PDB entry 9AY1 | electron microscopy, 4.60 A resolution (low resolution: residue-level contacts below are approximate; hydrogen-bond / salt-bridge calls are withheld) | chains b and c of the 10 polymer chains in the assembly

[Chain b (and c)]
Protein: E2 glycoprotein
Organism: Eastern equine encephalitis virus
Notes: chain c of this document is another copy of the same molecule, construct and numbering; everything in this record applies to it too
Reference sequence: A9XR09 (A9XR09_EEEV); residues 1-338 here = UniProt positions 1-338
Amino-acid sequence (338 residues; each row starts with the number of its first residue):
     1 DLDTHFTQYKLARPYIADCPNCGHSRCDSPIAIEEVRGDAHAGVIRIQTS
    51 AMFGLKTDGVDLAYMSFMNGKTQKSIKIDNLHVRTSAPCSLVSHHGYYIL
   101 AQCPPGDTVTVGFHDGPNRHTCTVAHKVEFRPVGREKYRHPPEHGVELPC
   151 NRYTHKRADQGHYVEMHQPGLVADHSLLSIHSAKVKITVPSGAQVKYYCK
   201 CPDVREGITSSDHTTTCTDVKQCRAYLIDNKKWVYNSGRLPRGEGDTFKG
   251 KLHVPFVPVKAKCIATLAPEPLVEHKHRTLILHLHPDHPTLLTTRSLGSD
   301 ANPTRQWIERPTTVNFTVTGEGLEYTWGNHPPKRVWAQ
Cystine bridges: Cys19-Cys122, Cys22-Cys27, Cys89-Cys103, Cys150-Cys263, Cys199-Cys223, Cys201-Cys217

[How chain b and chain c interact]
Residue-residue contacts (14):
  Ser86(b) with Ser86(c)
  Ala87(b) with Ser86(c)
  Pro88(b) with Arg84(c)
  Ser90(b) with Gly23(c); Arg119(c)
  Val92(b) with His24(c)
  Gln102(b) with Gly23(c); His24(c)
  Arg139(b) with Asp107(c)
  His140(b) with Asp107(c); Thr108(c); Ala125(c)
  Glu143(b) with Arg26(c); Arg239(c)
Interface residues without a listed pair, chain b (13 interface residues in all): Leu91, Tyr138, Pro141, Ile264
Interface residues without a listed pair, chain c (14 interface residues in all): Pro20, Asn21, Thr123, Val124

[In short]
Chain b and chain c form an interface of 13 and 14 residues respectively.
Both chains are E2 glycoprotein (Eastern equine encephalitis virus). Entry 9AY1 (Cryo-EM structure of
SINV/EEEV in complex with a potently neutralizing human antibody IgG EEEV-373) was determined by electron
microscopy, deposited together with 8VSV.
